Entry 8RR1 (electron microscopy, 2.93 A resolution); this record covers chains E and T of the 7 polymer chains in the assembly.

# Chain E
Molecule: Zinc phosphodiesterase ELAC protein 2
From: Homo sapiens
Notes: EC 3.1.26.11
UniProtKB: Q9BQ52 (RNZ2_HUMAN); residue numbers follow UniProt; this construct covers 32-826
Amino-acid sequence (798 residues; numbered 29 to 826; the number before each row is that of its first residue):
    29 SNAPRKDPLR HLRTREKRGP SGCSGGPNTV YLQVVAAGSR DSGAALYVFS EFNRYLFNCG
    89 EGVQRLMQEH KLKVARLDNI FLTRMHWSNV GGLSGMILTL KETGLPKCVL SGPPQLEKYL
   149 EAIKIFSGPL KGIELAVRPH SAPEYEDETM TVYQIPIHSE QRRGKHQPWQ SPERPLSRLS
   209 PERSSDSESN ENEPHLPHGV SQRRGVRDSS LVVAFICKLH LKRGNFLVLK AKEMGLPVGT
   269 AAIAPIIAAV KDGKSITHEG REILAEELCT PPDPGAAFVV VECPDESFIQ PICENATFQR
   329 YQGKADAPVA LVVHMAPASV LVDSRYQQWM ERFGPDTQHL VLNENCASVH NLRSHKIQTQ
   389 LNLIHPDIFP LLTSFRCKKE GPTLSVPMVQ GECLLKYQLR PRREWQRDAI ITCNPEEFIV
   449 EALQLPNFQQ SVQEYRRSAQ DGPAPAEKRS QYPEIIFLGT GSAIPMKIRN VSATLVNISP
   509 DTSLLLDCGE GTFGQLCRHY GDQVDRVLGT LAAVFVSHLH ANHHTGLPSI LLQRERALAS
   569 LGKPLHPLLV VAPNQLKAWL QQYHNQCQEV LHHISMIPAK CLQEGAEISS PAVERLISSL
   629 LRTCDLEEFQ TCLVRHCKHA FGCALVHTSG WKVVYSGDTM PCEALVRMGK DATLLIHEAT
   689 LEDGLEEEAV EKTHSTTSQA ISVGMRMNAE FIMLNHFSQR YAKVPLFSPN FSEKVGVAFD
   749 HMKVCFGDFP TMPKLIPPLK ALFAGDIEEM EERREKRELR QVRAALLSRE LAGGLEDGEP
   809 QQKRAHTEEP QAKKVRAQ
Disordered / not traced: 29-53, 190-233, 254-296, 402-413, 468-478, 793-826
Sequence notes: expression tag (29-31); engineered mutation Asn550 (Asp in Q9BQ52)
UniProt features mapped onto this chain:
  - modified residue (Phosphoserine): Ser199, Ser208, Ser212, Ser229, Ser618, Ser736
  - natural variant: Phe154 (F154L: In COXPD17), Arg211 (R211Q: In HPC2), Ser217 (S217L: In HPC2), Leu423 (L423F: In COXPD17), Gly487 (G487R: In HPC2), Thr520 (T520I: In COXPD17), Ala541 (A541T: In HPC2), Glu622 (E622V: In HPC2), Arg781 (R781H: In HPC2), Gly806 (G806R: In HPC2)
Metal / ion sites: Zn2+ site 1: His546, His548, His644, Asp666; Zn2+ site 2: His551, Asp666, His724
From the paper describing this entry:
  - mutagenesis - D550N: abolished catalytic activity (citing earlier work)
  - catalytic residues: His702 (citing earlier work)

# Chain T
Molecule: Human mitochondrial tRNA-Tyr precursor with 3' trailer
Sequence (90 nucleotides; each row starts with the number of its first residue):
     1 GGUAAAAUGG CUGAGUGAAG CAUUGGACUG UAAAUCUAAA GACAGGGGUU AGGCCUCUUU
    61 UUACCAGCUC CGAGGUGAUU UUCAAGCUCG
Disordered / not traced: 16-17, 75-86

# How chain E and chain T interact
Contacting residue pairs - 40 pairs, chain E then chain T:
  Asn56(E) with U49(T), hydrogen bond to the sugar
  Phe77(E) with U56(T), sugar contact
  Glu79(E) with C55(T), sugar contact
  Arg82(E) with C55(T), phosphate contact; U56(T), salt bridge to the phosphate
  Lys99(E) with G2(T), salt bridge to the phosphate
  Lys101(E) with U3(T), salt bridge to the phosphate; A4(T), salt bridge to the phosphate
  Leu126(E) with G67(T), base contact
  Lys129(E) with G67(T), base contact
  Glu130(E) with U3(T), sugar contact; G67(T), base contact
  Thr131(E) with U3(T), phosphate contact; A4(T), phosphate contact
  Lys152(E) with U69(T), sugar contact
  Ile153(E) with U69(T), sugar contact
  Phe154(E) with C68(T), sugar contact
  Ser155(E) with G67(T), sugar contact; C68(T), sugar contact; U69(T), sugar contact
  Gly156(E) with G67(T), sugar contact; C68(T), sugar contact
  Asn253(E) with A51(T), phosphate contact
  Arg381(E) with G1(T), salt bridge to the phosphate
  Lys495(E) with G1(T), salt bridge to the phosphate; G2(T), salt bridge to the phosphate
  His546(E) with C68(T), base contact
  Leu547(E) with C68(T), base contact
  His548(E) with C68(T), base contact
  Asn582(E) with G90(T), phosphate contact
  Gln583(E) with C68(T), base contact; U69(T), base contact
  Lys608(E) with C89(T), salt bridge to the phosphate; G90(T), salt bridge to the phosphate
  Lys646(E) with C68(T), hydrogen bond to the base
  Lys700(E) with A66(T), salt bridge to the phosphate
  Gln727(E) with A66(T), phosphate contact
  Arg728(E) with G1(T), base contact; C65(T), hydrogen bond to the sugar
  Arg788(E) with A63(T), salt bridge to the phosphate
Interface residues without a listed pair, chain E (36 interface residues in all): Ala103, Arg104, Leu158, Ala491, Lys585, Cys645, His647
Interface residues without a listed pair, chain T (17 interface residues in all): U58

# In short
The interface between chain E and chain T involves 36 residues on one side and 17 on the other, with 3
hydrogen bonds and 11 salt bridges. Among the polar pairs are Lys646(E)-C68(T), Asn56(E)-U49(T) and
Arg728(E)-C65(T). The paper reports the catalytic residue His702(E); D550N of chain E abolishes catalytic
activity.
Here chain E is Zinc phosphodiesterase ELAC protein 2 (Homo sapiens) and chain T is Human mitochondrial
tRNA-Tyr precursor with 3' trailer. Entry 8RR1 (Human mitochondrial RNase Z complex with ELAC2-D550N catalytic
mutant and tRNA-Tyr precursor (Composite model)) was determined by electron microscopy (same publication as
8RR4).
